PDB entry 5ZXA | X-ray diffraction, 1.77 A resolution | chain A

== Chain A ==
Protein: Alanine and proline-rich secreted protein Apa
Source organism: Mycobacterium tuberculosis (strain ATCC 25618 / H37Rv)
UniProtKB: P9WIR7 (APA_MYCTU); numbering as in UniProt (aligned over 1-325)
Sequence (325 residues; numbered 1 to 325; the number before each row is that of its first residue):
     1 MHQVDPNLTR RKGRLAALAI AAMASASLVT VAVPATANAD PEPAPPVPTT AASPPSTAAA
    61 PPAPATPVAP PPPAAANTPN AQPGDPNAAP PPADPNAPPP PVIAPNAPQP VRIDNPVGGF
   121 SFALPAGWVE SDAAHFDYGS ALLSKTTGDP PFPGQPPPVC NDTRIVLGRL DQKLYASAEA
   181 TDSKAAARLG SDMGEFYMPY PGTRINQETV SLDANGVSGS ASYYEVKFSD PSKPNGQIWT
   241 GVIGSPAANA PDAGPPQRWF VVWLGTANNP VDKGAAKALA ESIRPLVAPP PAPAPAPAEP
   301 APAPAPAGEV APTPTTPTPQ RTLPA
Unresolved in the structure: 1-109, 176-180, 245-256, 288-325
Differences from the reference sequence: engineered mutation Cys160 (Ala in P9WIR7)
Curated features (UniProtKB/Swiss-Prot):
  - region: Asp85 to Ala107 (3 X 4 AA approximate repeats of [DA]-P-N-A)
  - glycosylation: Thr49 (O-linked (Man...) threonine), Thr57 (O-linked (Man...) threonine), Thr66 (O-linked (Man) threonine), Thr316 (O-linked (Man...) threonine)

== Overview ==
Chain A is Alanine and proline-rich secreted protein Apa (Mycobacterium tuberculosis (strain ATCC 25618 /
H37Rv)); the structure, Crystal structure of fibronectin-binding protein Apa mutant from Mycobacterium
tuberculosis, was determined by X-ray diffraction, deposited together with 5ZX9.
